9OK5 - chains B and C of the 7 polymer chains in the assembly; structure by electron microscopy, 3.29 A resolution.

== Chain B (and C) ==
Name: Vesicle-fusing ATPase
Source organism: Cricetulus griseus
Notes: EC 3.6.4.6; chain C of this document is another copy of the same molecule, construct and numbering; everything in this record applies to it too
UniProt: P18708 (NSF_CRIGR); residues 1-744 here = UniProt positions 1-744
Chain sequence (747 residues; each row starts with the number of its first residue; numbers below 1 keep their minus sign (Gly-2 is residue -2)):
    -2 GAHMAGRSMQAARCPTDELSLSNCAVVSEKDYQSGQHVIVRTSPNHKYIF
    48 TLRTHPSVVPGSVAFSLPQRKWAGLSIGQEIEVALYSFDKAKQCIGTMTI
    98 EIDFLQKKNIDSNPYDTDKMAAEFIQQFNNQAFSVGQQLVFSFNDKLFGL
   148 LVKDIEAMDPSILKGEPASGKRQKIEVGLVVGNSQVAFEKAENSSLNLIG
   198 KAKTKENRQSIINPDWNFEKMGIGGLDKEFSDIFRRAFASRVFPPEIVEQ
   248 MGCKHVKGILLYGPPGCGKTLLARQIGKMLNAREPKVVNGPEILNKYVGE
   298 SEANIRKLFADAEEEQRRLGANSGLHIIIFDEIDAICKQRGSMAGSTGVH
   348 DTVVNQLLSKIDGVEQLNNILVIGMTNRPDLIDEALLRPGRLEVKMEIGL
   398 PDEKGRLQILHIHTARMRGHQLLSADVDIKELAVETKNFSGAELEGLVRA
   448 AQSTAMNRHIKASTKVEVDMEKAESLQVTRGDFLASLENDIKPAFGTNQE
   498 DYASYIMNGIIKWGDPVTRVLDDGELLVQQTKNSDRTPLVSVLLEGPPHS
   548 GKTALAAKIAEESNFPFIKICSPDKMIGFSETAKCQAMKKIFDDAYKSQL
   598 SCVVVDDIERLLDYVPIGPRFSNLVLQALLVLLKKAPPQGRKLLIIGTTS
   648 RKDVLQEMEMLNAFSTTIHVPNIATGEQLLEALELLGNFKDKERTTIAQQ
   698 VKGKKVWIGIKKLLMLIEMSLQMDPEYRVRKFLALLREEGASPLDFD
Not modelled in the structure: -2 to 206, 741-744 (chain C: -2 to 205, 741-744)
Construct notes: expression tag (-2 to 0)
Ion coordination: Mg2+: Thr550 (together with ATP)
Residues lining bound ligands:
  - ADP (adenosine-5'-diphosphate): Gly219, Ile220, Gly221, Leu223, Pro262, Gly263, Cys264, Gly265, Lys266, Thr267, Leu268, Ile406, His410, Gly438, Ala439, Glu442
  - ATP (adenosine-5'-triphosphate): Ile503, Met504, Asn505, Gly506, Ile507, Ile508, Trp510, Val514, Pro545, His546, Ser547, Gly548, Lys549, Thr550, Ala551, Leu552, Ile707, Lys708
UniProt features mapped onto this chain:
  - binding site (ATP): Asn505 to Trp510, Pro545 to Leu552
  - binding site (Mg(2+)): Thr550
  - modified residue: Lys105 (N6-acetyllysine), Ser207 (Phosphoserine), Tyr259 (Phosphotyrosine), Ser569 (Phosphoserine)
From the paper describing this entry:
  - binding site for phosphate ion: Glu329, Asn374
  - catalytic residues: Asn374, Arg388
  - post-translational modification sites: Ser207 (citing earlier work)

== Interface between chain B and chain C ==
Contacting residue pairs (78):
  Ile209(B) with Val463(C), hydrophobic
  Asp212(B) with Lys462(C), salt bridge
  Trp213(B) with Thr461(C); Lys462(C); Val463(C), hydrophobic
  Asn214(B) with Thr461(C)
  Phe215(B) with Thr461(C)
  Glu216(B) with Thr461(C)
  Arg232(B) with Thr451(C), hydrogen bond; Asn454(C)
  Ala236(B) with Met453(C)
  Ser237(B) with Met453(C)
  Val239(B) with Ile457(C), hydrophobic; Val465(C)
  Phe240(B) with Ile457(C), hydrophobic; Ala470(C), hydrophobic
  Glu246(B) with Arg413(C), hydrogen bond (backbone-side chain)
  Gln247(B) with Arg413(C); His417(C), hydrogen bond
  Met248(B) with Leu419(C), hydrophobic; Met453(C), hydrophobic; Leu473(C), hydrophobic
  Gly249(B) with Arg413(C)
  Cys250(B) with Gln449(C)
  Lys251(B) with Glu442(C), salt bridge; Arg446(C), hydrogen bond (backbone-side chain)
  Val295(B) with Leu291(C), hydrophobic; Asn292(C); Lys293(C); Thr344(C)
  Gly296(B) with Leu291(C)
  Glu299(B) with Leu291(C)
  Arg337(B) with Arg375(C), hydrogen bond (backbone-side chain)
  Ser339(B) with Arg375(C)
  Met340(B) with Asp377(C); Leu378(C), hydrophobic
  Asp348(B) with Arg375(C), salt bridge
  Thr349(B) with Pro288(C)
  Asn352(B) with Ala332(C)
  Gln353(B) with Asn286(C); Pro288(C)
  Ser356(B) with Asn286(C), hydrogen bond; Gly287(C)
  Gly360(B) with Thr267(C); Arg271(C), hydrogen bond (backbone-side chain)
  Val361(B) with Arg271(C), hydrogen bond (backbone-side chain); Asp328(C)
  Glu362(B) with Asn286(C), hydrogen bond
  Arg385(B) with Ala439(C)
  Pro386(B) with Ala439(C)
  Glu390(B) with Arg446(C), salt bridge
  Leu523(B) with Gln719(C)
  Gln526(B) with Gln719(C)
  Gln527(B) with Met712(C); Met716(C); Gln719(C)
  Ser531(B) with Glu715(C), hydrogen bond
  Asp532(B) with Glu715(C)
  Arg533(B) with Asn685(C); Glu715(C)
  Thr534(B) with Met712(C); Glu715(C)
  Pro616(B) with Arg617(C), hydrogen bond (backbone-side chain)
  Phe618(B) with Arg617(C), hydrogen bond (backbone-side chain)
  Asn620(B) with Asp610(C), hydrogen bond (side chain-backbone); Val612(C)
  Leu621(B) with Phe576(C)
  Gln624(B) with Arg607(C), hydrogen bond; Asp610(C); Tyr611(C), hydrogen bond (side chain-backbone)
  Val628(B) with Ile574(C), hydrophobic
  Leu629(B) with Ile574(C), hydrophobic
  Lys632(B) with Asp571(C), hydrogen bond (side chain-backbone)
  Glu654(B) with Ile614(C)
  Glu656(B) with Pro613(C)
  Asn659(B) with His546(C)
  Ser662(B) with Lys709(C); Met712(C)
Also at the interface, not in a pair above, chain B (68 interface residues in all): Pro211, Arg233, Ile244, Val245, Val253, Tyr294, Arg303, Gln363, Pro535, Lys586, Arg617, Leu623, Ala625, Leu627, Met655
Also at the interface, not in a pair above, chain C (68 interface residues in all): Val284, Glu289, Glu329, Asp331, Val346, Asn374, Met414, Glu440, Ala447, Ser450, His456, Ser460, Asp487, Met504, Asn505, Pro545, Pro570, Leu683, Leu711, Met720

== In short ==
Chain B and chain C each contribute 68 residues to their interface, with 16 hydrogen bonds and 4 salt bridges.
Polar contacts include Asp212(B)-Lys462(C), Lys251(B)-Glu442(C) and Asp348(B)-Arg375(C). Chain B binds ATP and
ADP. From the paper: catalytic residues Asn374(B) and Arg388(B); a binding site for phosphate ion at Glu329(B)
and Asn374(B).
Chain B and chain C are both Vesicle-fusing ATPase (Cricetulus griseus); the structure, 22bin20S complex
(NSF-alphaSNAP-2:2 syntaxin-1a:SNAP-25), hydrolyzing, class 16, was determined by electron microscopy,
deposited together with 9OJR, 9OJU, 9OJZ, 9OK3, 9OKC, 9OLJ and 17 further entries.
